6VEZ - chains A and P of the 4 polymer chains in the assembly; structure by X-ray diffraction, 1.88 A resolution.

[Chain A]
Protein: DNA-directed DNA/RNA polymerase mu
Organism: Homo sapiens
Notes: EC 2.7.7.7
Reference sequence: Q9NP87 (DPOLM_HUMAN); residue numbers follow UniProt; this construct covers 132-397, 410-494
Amino-acid sequence (356 residues; row label = number of the first residue in the row; note: 12 numbers in that range are skipped by the numbering (no residue carries them; nothing is unmodelled there)):
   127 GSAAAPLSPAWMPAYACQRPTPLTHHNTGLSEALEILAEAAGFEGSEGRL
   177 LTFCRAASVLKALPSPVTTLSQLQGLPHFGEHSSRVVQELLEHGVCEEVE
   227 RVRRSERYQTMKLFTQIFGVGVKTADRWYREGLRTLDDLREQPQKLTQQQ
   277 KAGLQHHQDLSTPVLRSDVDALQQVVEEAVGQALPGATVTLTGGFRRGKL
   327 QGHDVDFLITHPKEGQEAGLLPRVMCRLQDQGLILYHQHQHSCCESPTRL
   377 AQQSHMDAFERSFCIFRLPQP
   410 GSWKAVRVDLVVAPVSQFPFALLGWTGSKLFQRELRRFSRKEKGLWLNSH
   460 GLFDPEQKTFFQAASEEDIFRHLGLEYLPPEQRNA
Not modelled in the structure: 127-136, 365-383
Covalent attachments: 2,3-dihydroxy-1,4-dithiobutane (DTT) linked to Cys180
Construct notes: expression tag (127-131); conflict Gly410 (Pro in Q9NP87)
Metal / ion sites: Ca2+ site 1 near Phe205 (its only coordinating residue here); Na+: Thr241, Ile243, Val246 (shared with DT3(P) of chain P); Ca2+ site 2: Asp330, Asp332 (together with 8-oxo-guanosine-5'-triphosphate); Ca2+ site 3: Asp330, Asp332, Asp418 (together with 8-oxo-guanosine-5'-triphosphate) (shared with DA4(P) of chain P)
Residues lining bound ligands: 8-oxo-guanosine-5'-triphosphate (8GT): Gly319, Gly320, Arg323, Lys325, Gln327, Gly328, His329, Asp330, Asp332, Gly433, Trp434, Thr435, Gly436, Ser437, Lys438, Gln441
Curated features (UniProtKB/Swiss-Prot):
  - region: Arg323 to Asp332 (Involved in ssDNA binding)
  - binding site (Mg(2+)): Asp330, Asp332, Asp418
  - site: Gly433 (Responsible for the low discrimination between dNTP and rNTP)
What the authors report for this chain:
  - binding site for 8-oxo-guanosine-5'-triphosphate: Gly433, Trp434, Lys438
  - binding site for the 9-nt DNA strand: Arg445
  - conformationally variable residues: Trp434

[Chain P]
Molecule: 4-nt DNA strand
Sequence (4 nucleotides; numbered 1 to 4; the number before each row is that of its first residue):
     1 CGTA
Metal / ion sites: Na+: DT3 (shared with Thr241(A), Ile243(A), Val246(A) of chain A); Ca2+: DA4 (together with 8-oxo-guanosine-5'-triphosphate) (shared with Asp330(A), Asp332(A), Asp418(A) of chain A)

[How chain A and chain P interact]
Pairs across the interface (21):
  Ile243(A) with DT3(P), phosphate contact
  Phe244(A) with DT3(P), sugar contact
  Gly245(A) with DG2(P), hydrogen bond to the phosphate; DT3(P), hydrogen bond to the phosphate
  Val246(A) with DG2(P), hydrogen bond to the phosphate; DT3(P), hydrogen bond to the phosphate
  Gly247(A) with DG2(P), hydrogen bond to the phosphate; DT3(P), phosphate contact
  Lys249(A) with DC1(P), phosphate contact; DG2(P), phosphate contact
  Thr250(A) with DC1(P), hydrogen bond to the phosphate; DG2(P), hydrogen bond to the phosphate
  Gln275(A) with DG2(P), sugar contact
  His329(A) with DA4(P), salt bridge to the phosphate
  Asp332(A) with DA4(P), phosphate contact
  Phe389(A) with DT3(P), sugar contact; DA4(P), sugar contact
  Arg416(A) with DT3(P), phosphate contact; DA4(P), salt bridge to the phosphate
  Asp418(A) with DA4(P), sugar contact
  Trp434(A) with DA4(P), phosphate contact
Also at the interface, not in a pair above, chain A (17 interface residues in all): Val248, Asp330, Arg387

[In short]
17 residues of chain A face 4 of chain P across their interface, with 7 hydrogen bonds and 2 salt bridges.
Polar contacts include Gly245(A)-DG2(P), Gly245(A)-DT3(P) and Val246(A)-DG2(P). Ligands of chain A:
8-oxo-guanosine-5'-triphosphate. From the paper: a binding site for 8-oxo-guanosine-5'-triphosphate at
Gly433(A), Trp434(A) and Lys438(A); a binding site for the 9-nt DNA strand at Arg445(A).
Here chain A is DNA-directed DNA/RNA polymerase mu (Homo sapiens) and chain P is a 4-nt DNA strand. Entry 6VEZ
(DNA Polymerase Mu, 8-oxorGTP:At Pre-Catalytic Ternary Complex, 20 mM Ca2+ (60 min)) was determined by X-ray
diffraction together with 6VF0, 6VF1, 6VF2, 6VF3, 6VF4, 6VF5 and 7 further entries from the same study.
